Entry 7PAM (electron microscopy, 6.80 A resolution (low resolution: residue-level contacts below are approximate; hydrogen-bond / salt-bridge calls are withheld)); this record covers chains p and 3 of the 54 polymer chains in the assembly.

# Chain p
Protein: 50S ribosomal protein L20
Source organism: Mycoplasma pneumoniae M129
UniProt: P78023 (RL20_MYCPN); residue numbers follow UniProt; this construct covers 1-127
Chain sequence (127 residues; numbered 1 to 127; the number before each row is that of its first residue):
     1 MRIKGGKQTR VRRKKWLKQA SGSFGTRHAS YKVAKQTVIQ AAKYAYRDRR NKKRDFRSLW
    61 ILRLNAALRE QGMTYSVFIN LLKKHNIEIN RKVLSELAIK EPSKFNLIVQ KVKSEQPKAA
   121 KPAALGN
Disordered / not traced: 115-127

# Chain 3
Molecule: 23S ribosomal RNA
Source organism: Mycoplasma pneumoniae M129
Sequence (2907 nucleotides; each row starts with the number of its first residue):
     1 UACAAUAAGU UACUAAGGGC UUAUGGUGGA UGCCUUGGCA CUAAUAGGCG AUGAAGGACG
    61 UGUUAACCUG CGAUAAGCUU CGGGUAGGUG GUAAGAACCU CAGAUCCGGA GAUUUCCGAA
   121 UGGAGCAAUC CGGUAGUUGG AAACAGCUAU CAUUAAUUGA UGAAUAAAUA GUCAAUUAAA
   181 GCAAUACGUG GUGAAGUGAA ACAUCUCAGU AGCCACAGGA AAAGAAAACG AAUGUGAUUC
   241 CGUGUGUAGU GGCGAGCGAA AGCGGAACAG GCCAAACUUA UCAUUAGAUA GGGGUUGUAG
   301 GGCUUGCAAU GUGGACUUGA AAACGAUAGA AGAAGCUGUU GGAAAGCAGC GCGCAAAAGG
   361 GUGAUAGCCC CGUAUUUGAA AUUGUUUUCA UACCUAGCGA GAUCCCUGAG UAGCUCGGAA
   421 AACGUUAUUU UGAGUGAAUC UGCCCAGACC AUUGGGUAAG CCUAAAUACU AAUUAGUGAC
   481 CGAUAGCGAA ACAGUACCGU GAGGGAAAGG UGAAAAGAAC CCAGAGAUGG GAGUGAAAUA
   541 GAUUCUGAAA CCAUAUGCCU ACAACGUGUC AGAGCACAUU AAUGUGUGAU GGCGUGCGUU
   601 UUGAAGUAUG AGCCGGCGAG UUAUGAUAGC AAGCGUUAGU UAACCAGGAG AUGGGGAGCU
   661 GUAGCGAAAG CGAGUUUUAA AAGAGCGUUU GUUUGUUAUU AUAGACCCGA AACGGGUUGA
   721 GCUAGUCAUG AGCAGGUUGA AGGUUGAGUA ACAUCAACUG GAGGACCGAA CCGACUCUCG
   781 UUGAAACGAU AGCGGAUGAC UUGUGAUUAG GGGUGAAAUU CCAAUCGAAA UCCGUGAUAG
   841 CUGGUUCUCG UCGAAAUAGC UUUAAGGCUA GCGUGAGAUC ACAAAUAAGU GGAGGUAAAG
   901 CUACUGAAUG UAUGAUGGCG CCACCUAGGC GUACUGAAUA CAAUUAAACU CUGAAUGCCA
   961 UUUAUUUUAU UCUCGCAGUC AGACAGUGGG GGAUAAGCUU CAUUGUCAAG AGGGGAAGAG
  1021 CCCAGAUCAU UAAAUAAGGU CCCCAAAAUA UACUAAGUGG AAAAGGAUGU GAAAGUGCUA
  1081 AAACAGCAAG GAUGUUGGCU UAGAAGCAGC CAUCGUUUAA AGAGUGCGUA ACAGCUCACU
  1141 UGUCGAGUGU UUUUGCGCCG AAGAUGUAAC GGGGCUAAGU AUAUUACCGA AUUUAUGGAU
  1201 AAGAUUUAUA UCUUGUGGUA GACGAGCGUU GUAUUGGAGU UGAAGUCAAA GCGUGAGCAU
  1261 UGGUGGAUCC AAUACAAGUG AGAAUGCCGG CAUGAGUAAC GCUUGGGAGU GAGAAUCUCC
  1321 CAAACCGAUU GACUAAGGUU UCCUGGACCA GGGUCGUCCU UCCAGGGUUA GUCUGGACCU
  1381 AAGCUGAGGC UGAAAAGCGU AGGCGAUGGA CAACAGGUUA AUAUUCCUGU ACUUACAGUU
  1441 AGACUGAUGG AGUGACAAAG AAGGUUUUCC ACCCCCAUAA UUGGAUUUGG GGAUAAAUCA
  1501 UAAGGUGGUA CAAUAGGCAA AUCCGUUGUG CAUAACAUUG AGUGAUGAUG UCGAGUGAAU
  1561 GAGUGAUCAA GUAGCGAAGG UGGUAUUAAU CAUGCUUUCA AGAAAAGCUU CUAGGGUUAA
  1621 UCUAGCUGUA ACCAGUACCG AGAACGAACA CACGUAGUCA AGGAGAGGAU CCUAAGGUUA
  1681 GCGAGUGAAC UAUAGCCAAG GAACUCUGCA AAUUAACCCC GUAAGUUAGC GAGAAGGGGU
  1741 GCUUAUGUAA AAGUAAGCCG CAGUGAAGAA CGAGGGGGGA CUGUUUAACU AAAACACAAC
  1801 UCUAUGCCAA ACCGUAAGGU GAUGUAUAUG GGGUGACACC UGCCCAGUGC UGGAAGGUUA
  1861 AAGAAGGAGG UUAGCGCAAG CGAAGCUUUU AACUGAAGCC CCAGUGAACG GCGGCCGUAA
  1921 CUAUAACGGU CCUAAGGUAG CGAAAUUCCU AGUCGGGUAA AUUCCGUCCC GCUUGAAUGG
  1981 UGUAACCAUC UCUUGACUGU CUCGGCUAUA GACUCGGUGA AAUCCAGGUA CGGGUGAAGA
  2041 CACCCGUUAG GCGCAACGGG ACGGAAAGAC CCCGUGAAGC UUUACUGUAG CUUAAUAUUG
  2101 AUCAGGACAU UAUCAUGUAG AGAAUAGGUA GGAGCAAUCG AUGCAAGUUC GCUAGGACUU
  2161 GUUGAUGCGA AAGGUGGAAU ACUACCCUUG GUUGUGUGCU GUUCUAAUUG GUAACUGUUA
  2221 UCCAGUUUCA AGACAGUGUU AGGUGGGCAG UUUGACUGGG GCGGUCGCCU CCUAAAAGGU
  2281 AACGGAGGCG UACAAAGGUA CCUUCAGUAC GGUUGGAAAU CGUAUGUAGA GUGUAAUGGU
  2341 GUAAGGGUGC UUGACUGUGA GACAUACAGG UCGAACAGGU GAGAAAUCAG GUCAUAGUGA
  2401 UCCGGUGGUC CAGUAUGGAA UGGCCAUCGC UCAACGGAUA AAAGCUACUC CGGGGAUAAC
  2461 AGGCUGAUAC UGCCCAAGAG UUCAUAUCGA CGGCAGUGUU UGGCACCUCG AUGUCGACUC
  2521 AUCUCAUCCU CGAGCUGAAG CAGGUUCGAA GGGUUCGGCU GUUCGCCGAU UAAAGAGAUA
  2581 CGUGAGUUGG GUUCAAACCG UCGUGAGACA GGUUGGUCCC UAUCUAUUGU GCCCGUAGGA
  2641 AGAUUGAAGA GUGUUGCUUC UAGUACGAGA GGACCGAAGC GAGGACACCU CUUAUGCUCC
  2701 AGUUGUAGCG CCAGCUGCAC CGCUGGGUAG UAACGUGUCU AUUAGAUAAA CGCUGAAAGC
  2761 AUCUAAGUGU GAAACUAUCU CAAAGAUUAA UCUUCCCAUU UCGCAAGAAA GUAAGAGCCG
  2821 UCAAAGACGA UGACGUUGAU AGGUUACAGG UGUAAGCAUA GUGAUAUGUU GAGCUGAGUA
  2881 AUACUAAUUG CUCGAGGACU UAUUGGA
Disordered / not traced: 1-7, 923-927, 1560-1569, 2901-2907

# Chain p / chain 3 interface
Residue-residue contacts (129; chain p residue first):
  Met1(p) with A479(3); C480(3); C481(3); G1231(3); G1278(3)
  Arg2(p) with C481(3); G482(3); A485(3); G1278(3)
  Ile3(p) with U1230(3)
  Lys4(p) with G32(3); G482(3); A483(3); C617(3)
  Gly5(p) with C617(3)
  Gly6(p) with G616(3); C617(3)
  Lys7(p) with U31(3); G32(3); G1245(3); U1246(3)
  Gln8(p) with U1229(3); U1230(3)
  Thr9(p) with G616(3); A1281(3)
  Arg10(p) with A30(3); U31(3); A548(3); G615(3); G616(3)
  Arg12(p) with G1280(3); A1281(3)
  Arg13(p) with G615(3); G616(3)
  Lys14(p) with A548(3); A549(3); C1247(3)
  Lys15(p) with A1256(3); G1257(3)
  Ser21(p) with U21(3)
  Gly22(p) with C20(3); U21(3); G568(3)
  Ser23(p) with C20(3); U21(3)
  Phe24(p) with G19(3); G568(3); G2028(3)
  Gly25(p) with G19(3); C20(3)
  Thr26(p) with A2026(3); G2027(3)
  Arg27(p) with U567(3); G568(3)
  His28(p) with C20(3)
  Ala29(p) with A550(3); C551(3); C614(3)
  Ser30(p) with C613(3); C614(3)
  Tyr31(p) with C614(3); G1282(3)
  Lys32(p) with G1282(3); A1283(3)
  Lys35(p) with G1282(3)
  Gln36(p) with G566(3); G596(3); C597(3); G1282(3)
  Gln40(p) with G596(3)
  Ala41(p) with G568(3)
  Tyr44(p) with U567(3); G568(3); U569(3); G594(3)
  Ala45(p) with U569(3)
  Tyr46(p) with C1028(3); A1029(3)
  Arg47(p) with G568(3); C593(3); G594(3)
  Asp48(p) with U569(3); C570(3); G592(3)
  Arg49(p) with A1029(3); U1030(3)
  Arg50(p) with C1028(3); A1191(3)
  Lys52(p) with A571(3); U1030(3); U1031(3)
  Lys53(p) with U1030(3); U1031(3); A1032(3)
  Arg54(p) with G1013(3); A1190(3); A1191(3)
  Phe56(p) with U1031(3)
  Arg57(p) with A1033(3); A1034(3); G1189(3)
  Ser58(p) with A1045(3)
  Trp60(p) with U1031(3)
  Ile61(p) with A1046(3); C1188(3)
  Leu62(p) with A1046(3)
  Asn65(p) with A1046(3); A1047(3)
  Arg69(p) with A1047(3); A1048(3)
  Thr74(p) with A1047(3)
  Tyr75(p) with A1046(3); A1047(3); C1187(3); C1188(3)
  Ser76(p) with A1046(3); A1047(3); A1186(3); C1187(3)
  Ile79(p) with C1187(3); C1188(3)
  Asn80(p) with A1186(3); C1187(3)
  Lys83(p) with U1035(3); C1187(3)
  Arg91(p) with A1032(3); A1033(3)
  Lys92(p) with A1033(3); C1188(3)
Other interface residues (no listed pair), chain p (60 interface residues in all): Val11, Lys18, Val33, Val93
Other interface residues (no listed pair), chain 3 (74 interface residues in all): A611, C847, G1012, A1026, A1249, A1250, U1279

# Summary
60 residues of chain p face 74 of chain 3 across their interface.
Chain p is 50S ribosomal protein L20 and chain 3 is 23S ribosomal RNA, both from Mycoplasma pneumoniae M129;
the structure, 70S ribosome with A*- and P/E-site tRNAs in Mycoplasma pneumoniae cells, was determined by
electron microscopy (same publication as 7OOC, 7OOD, 7P6Z, 7PAH, 7PAI, 7PAJ and 23 further entries).
